1XAE - chains A and B; structure by X-ray diffraction, 2.70 A resolution.

Chain A (and B):
Molecule: fluorescent protein FP538
From: Zoanthus sp
Notes: engineered mutation(s): KYG66(CH7); chain B of this document is another copy of the same molecule, construct and numbering; everything in this record applies to it too
UniProtKB: Q9U6Y4 (GFPL2_ZOASP); numbering as in UniProt; present here: 1-66, 69-231
Sequence (229 residues; numbered 1 to 231; 2 numbers in that range are skipped by the numbering (no residue carries them; nothing is unmodelled there); the number before each row is that of its first residue):
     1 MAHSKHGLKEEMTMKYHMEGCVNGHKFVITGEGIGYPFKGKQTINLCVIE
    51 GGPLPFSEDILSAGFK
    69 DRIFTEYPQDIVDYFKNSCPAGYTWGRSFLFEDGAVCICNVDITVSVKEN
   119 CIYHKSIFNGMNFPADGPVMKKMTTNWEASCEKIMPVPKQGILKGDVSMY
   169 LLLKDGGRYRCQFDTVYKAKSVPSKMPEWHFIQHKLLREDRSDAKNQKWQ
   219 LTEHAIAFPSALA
Disordered / not traced: 1-5, 231 (chain B: 1-5, 230-231)
Construct notes: chromophore (66, 66, 66)
Modified / non-standard residues: C21, C47 (s-hydroxycysteine; CSO); F65 (phenylalanine amide; NFA); K66 ([(4Z)-4-(4-hydroxybenzylidene)-5-oxo-2-(3,4,5,6-tetrahydropyridin-2-yl)-4,5-dihydro-1H-imidazol-1-yl]acetic acid; CH7)
Covalently attached groups: covalent link K66-D69; beta-mercaptoethanol (BME) linked to C87

Interface between chain A and chain B:
Pairs across the interface - 26 pairs, chain A then chain B:
  G94(A) with M129(B)
  R95(A) with M129(B)
  S96(A) with V104(B); M129(B)
  V104(A) with S96(B); I106(B)
  I106(A) with V104(B); C105(B); I106(B); N127(B)
  N127(A) with I106(B); N127(B)
  M129(A) with G94(B); R95(B); S96(B); V184(B), hydrophobic
  N130(A) with K162(B); D182(B); V184(B)
  A133(A) with Q158(B)
  Q158(A) with A133(B)
  K162(A) with N130(B), hydrogen bond
  D182(A) with M129(B); N130(B)
  V184(A) with N130(B)
  K186(A) with N23(B)
Also at the interface, not in a pair above, chain A (15 interface residues in all): C105
Also at the interface, not in a pair above, chain B (16 interface residues in all): L98

In short:
15 residues of chain A and 16 residues of chain B are in contact; the contacts include 1 hydrogen bond. Its
one hydrogen-bonded contact is K162(A)-N130(B).
Chain A and chain B are both fluorescent protein FP538 (Zoanthus sp); the structure, Crystal structure of wild
type yellow fluorescent protein zFP538 from Zoanthus, was determined by X-ray diffraction together with 1XA9
from the same study.
